Entry 5DJZ (X-ray diffraction, 1.90 A resolution); this record covers chains A and C of the 3 polymer chains in the assembly.

# Chain A
Molecule: Ig gamma-1 chain C region
Organism: Homo sapiens
UniProtKB: P01857 (IGHG1_HUMAN); residues 221-447 here correspond to UniProt positions 104-330 (UniProt number = residue number - 117)
Sequence (227 residues; numbered 221 to 447; the number before each row is that of its first residue):
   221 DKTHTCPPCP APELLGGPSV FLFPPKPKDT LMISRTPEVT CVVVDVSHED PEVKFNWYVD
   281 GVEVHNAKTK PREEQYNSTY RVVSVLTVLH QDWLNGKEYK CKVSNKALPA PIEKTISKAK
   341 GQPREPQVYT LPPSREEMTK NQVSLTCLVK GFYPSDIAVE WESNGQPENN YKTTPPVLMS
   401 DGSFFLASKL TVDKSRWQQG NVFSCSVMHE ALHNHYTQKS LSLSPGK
Not modelled in the structure: 221-234, 444-447
Differences from the reference sequence: variant E356 (Asp239 in P01857), M358 (Leu241 in P01857); engineered mutation M399 (Asp282 in P01857), A407 (Tyr290 in P01857)
Disulfides: C261-C321, C367-C425
Glycans and other covalent adducts: glycan linked to N297
Curated features (UniProtKB/Swiss-Prot):
  - glycosylation: N297 (N-linked (GlcNAc...) (complex) asparagine)

# Chain C
Molecule: Fc-III peptide
Sequence (13 residues; numbered 1 to 13; the number before each row is that of its first residue):
     1 DCAWHLGELV WCT
Disulfides: C2-C12

# Interface between chain A and chain C
Residue-residue contacts - 31 pairs, chain A then chain C:
  T250(A) - W11(C)
  L251(A) - V10(C)
  L251(A) - W11(C)
  M252(A) - E8(C)
  M252(A) - L9(C)
  M252(A) - V10(C)
  I253(A) - L9(C)  hydrophobic
  I253(A) - V10(C)  hydrogen bond (backbone-backbone)
  S254(A) - E8(C)  hydrogen bond
  S254(A) - L9(C)  hydrogen bond (side chain-backbone)
  R255(A) - E8(C)  salt bridge
  H310(A) - W11(C)
  L314(A) - W11(C)  hydrophobic
  E380(A) - H5(C)  salt bridge
  E382(A) - L6(C)
  G385(A) - L6(C)
  S426(A) - H5(C)
  H433(A) - D1(C)  salt bridge
  H433(A) - T13(C)
  N434(A) - D1(C)  hydrogen bond (side chain-backbone)
  N434(A) - C2(C)
  N434(A) - A3(C)
  N434(A) - V10(C)
  N434(A) - W11(C)
  N434(A) - C12(C)
  N434(A) - T13(C)  hydrogen bond
  H435(A) - V10(C)
  H435(A) - W11(C)
  Y436(A) - A3(C)  hydrophobic
  Y436(A) - W4(C)
  Y436(A) - H5(C)
Other interface residues (no listed pair), chain A (18 interface residues in all): P387, M428

# Overview
18 residues of chain A face 12 of chain C across their interface, with 5 hydrogen bonds and 3 salt bridges.
Polar contacts include R255(A)-E8(C), E380(A)-H5(C) and H433(A)-D1(C).
Here chain A is Ig gamma-1 chain C region (Homo sapiens) and chain C is Fc-III peptide. Entry 5DJZ (Fc
Heterodimer Design 7.8 D399M/Y407A + T366V/K409V) was determined by X-ray diffraction, deposited together with
5DI8, 5DJ0, 5DJ2, 5DJ6, 5DJ8, 5DJA and 10 further entries.
